4XUD - chain A; structure by X-ray diffraction, 2.40 A resolution.

[Chain A]
Molecule: Catechol O-methyltransferase
From: Homo sapiens
Notes: EC 2.1.1.6
Reference sequence: P21964 (COMT_HUMAN); numbering as in UniProt (aligned over 48-265)
Sequence (218 residues; numbered 48 to 265; the number before each row is that of its first residue):
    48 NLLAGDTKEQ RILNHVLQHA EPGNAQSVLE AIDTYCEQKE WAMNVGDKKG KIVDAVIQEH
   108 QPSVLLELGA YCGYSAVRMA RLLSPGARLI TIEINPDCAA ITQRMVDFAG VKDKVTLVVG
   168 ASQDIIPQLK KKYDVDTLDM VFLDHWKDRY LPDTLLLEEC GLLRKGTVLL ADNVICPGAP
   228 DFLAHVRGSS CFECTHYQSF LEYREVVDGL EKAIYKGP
Differences from the reference sequence: engineered mutation Ala51 (Met in P21964)
Bound ions: Mg2+: Asp191, Asp219, Asn220 (together with 43H)
Residues lining bound ligands:
  - 43H ([1-(biphenyl-3-yl)-5-hydroxy-4-oxo-1,4-dihydropyridin-3-yl]boronic acid): Trp88, Met90, Lys96, Asp191, His192, Trp193, Lys194, Asp219, Asn220, Cys223, Pro224, Leu248, Glu249, Arg251, Val253
  - S-adenosylmethionine (SAM): Met90, Asn91, Val92, Glu114, Gly116, Ala117, Tyr118, Tyr121, Ser122, Ile139, Glu140, Ile141, Asn142, Cys145, Gly167, Ala168, Ser169, Gln170, Phe189, Asp191, His192, Trp193
Swiss-Prot annotation at these positions:
  - binding site (S-adenosyl-L-methionine): Val92, Glu114, Ser122, Glu140, Ile141, Gly167 to Gln170, Asp191
  - binding site (Mg(2+)): Asp191, Asp219, Asn220
  - binding site (substrate): Lys194, Asn220, Glu249
  - natural variant: Ala72 (A72S: Correlated with reduced enzyme activity), Val158 (V158M: In allele COMT*2)

[Overview]
Ligands of chain A: compound 43H and S-adenosylmethionine. Asp191, Asp219 and Asn220 coordinate Mg2+. From
UniProt: 10 S-adenosyl-L-methionine-binding residues, 3 Mg2+-binding residues and 3 substrate-binding
residues.
Chain A is Catechol O-methyltransferase (Homo sapiens); the structure, Synthesis and evaluation of
heterocyclic catechol mimics as inhibitors of catechol-O-methyltransferase (COMT): Structure with Cmpd32
([1-(biphenyl-3-yl)-5-hydroxy-4-oxo-1,4-dihydropyridin-3-yl]boronic ..., was determined by X-ray diffraction
together with 4XUC and 4XUE from the same study.
